Entry 8IXJ (electron microscopy, 3.10 A resolution); this record covers chains F and M of the 40 polymer chains in the assembly.

== Chain F (and M) ==
Protein: Capsid protein G8P
Source organism: Inovirus M13
Notes: chain M of this document is another copy of the same molecule, construct and numbering; everything in this record applies to it too
Reference sequence: P69541 (CAPSD_BPM13); residues 1-50 here correspond to UniProt positions 24-73 (UniProt number = residue number + 23)
Amino-acid sequence (50 residues; row label = number of the first residue in the row):
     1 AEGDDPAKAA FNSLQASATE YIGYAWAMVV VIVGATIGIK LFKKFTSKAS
Not modelled in the structure: 1-4

== Interface between chain F and chain M ==
Contacting residue pairs (4):
  Leu-41(F) / Ile-32(M)  hydrophobic
  Phe-45(F) / Ile-32(M)  hydrophobic
  Lys-48(F) / Lys-43(M)
  Ala-49(F) / Lys-43(M)
Also at the interface, not in a pair above, chain F (5 interface residues in all): Trp-26
Also at the interface, not in a pair above, chain M (6 interface residues in all): Tyr-21, Ala-35, Thr-36, Ile-39

== In short ==
The interface between chain F and chain M involves 5 residues on one side and 6 on the other.
Chain F and chain M are both Capsid protein G8P (Inovirus M13); the structure, Middle segment of the
bacteriophage M13 mini variant, was determined by electron microscopy (same publication as 8IXK, 8IXL and
8JWT).
